PDB entry 8SU9 | electron microscopy, 2.83 A resolution | chains C and D of the 18 polymer chains in the assembly

[Chain C (and D)]
Molecule: SIR2-like domain-containing protein
Source organism: Escherichia coli
Notes: chain D of this document is another copy of the same molecule, construct and numbering; everything in this record applies to it too
UniProtKB: A0A7B5N0T7 (A0A7B5N0T7_ECOLX); numbering as in UniProt (aligned over 1-415)
Chain sequence (415 residues; numbered 1 to 415; the number before each row is that of its first residue):
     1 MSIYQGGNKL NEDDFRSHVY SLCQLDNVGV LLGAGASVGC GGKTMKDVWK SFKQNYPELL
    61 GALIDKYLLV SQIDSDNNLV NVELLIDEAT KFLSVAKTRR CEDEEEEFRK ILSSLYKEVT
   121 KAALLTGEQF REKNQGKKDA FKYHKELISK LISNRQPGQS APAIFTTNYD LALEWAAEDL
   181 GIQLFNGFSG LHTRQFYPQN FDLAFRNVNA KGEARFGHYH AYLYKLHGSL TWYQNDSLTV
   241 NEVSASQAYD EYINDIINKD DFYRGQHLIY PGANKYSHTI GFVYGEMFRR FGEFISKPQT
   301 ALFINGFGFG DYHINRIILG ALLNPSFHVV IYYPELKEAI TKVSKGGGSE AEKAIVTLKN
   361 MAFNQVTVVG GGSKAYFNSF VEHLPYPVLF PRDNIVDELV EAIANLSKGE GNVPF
Unresolved in the structure: 1, 210-217, 408-415 (chain D: 1, 211-216, 392, 409-415)
Residues lining bound ligands: Adenosine-5-Diphosphoribose (AR6; [(2R,3S,4R,5R)-5-(6-aminopurin-9-yl)-3,4-dihydroxy-oxolan-2-yl]methyl [hydroxy-[[(2R,3S,4R,5S)-3,4,5-trihydroxyoxolan-2-yl]methoxy]phosphoryl] hydrogen phosphate): G33, A34, G35, V38, T44, M45, N81, E83, T167, H227, N305, G306, F307, G308, G310, D311, I314, Y333, P334, A375, Y376, F377
What the authors report for this chain:
  - binding site for Adenosine-5-Diphosphoribose: Y376, F377
  - catalytic residues: H227, D311, H313
  - mutagenesis - H227A, D311A, H313A: abolished catalytic activity on NAD+
  - mutagenesis - H227A, D311A, H313A: decreased catalytic activity on single-stranded DNA
  - mutagenesis - H227A: decreased growth

[How chain C and chain D interact]
Pairs across the interface (24):
  L68(C) - T98(D)
  L68(C) - R100(D)
  K91(C) - K91(D)
  K91(C) - S94(D)
  F92(C) - R99(D)
  S94(C) - K91(D)  hydrogen bond
  V95(C) - K91(D)
  V95(C) - V95(D)  hydrophobic
  T98(C) - Y67(D)
  T98(C) - L68(D)
  T98(C) - F92(D)
  R99(C) - Y67(D)
  R99(C) - E104(D)  salt bridge
  R100(C) - L68(D)
  E104(C) - R99(D)  salt bridge
  F196(C) - R316(D)  hydrogen bond (backbone-side chain)
  Q199(C) - G320(D)
  L238(C) - Y312(D)
  K275(C) - N274(D)  hydrogen bond (backbone-side chain)
  T279(C) - Y312(D)
  F282(C) - H313(D)
  G285(C) - Y276(D)
  E286(C) - Y276(D)
  E293(C) - R289(D)
Interface residues without a listed pair, chain C (25 interface residues in all): Y67, E88, Y276, H278, G281, R289, H313
Interface residues without a listed pair, chain D (21 interface residues in all): A273, S277, T279, I317

[Summary]
The interface between chain C and chain D involves 25 residues on one side and 21 on the other, with 3
hydrogen bonds and 2 salt bridges. Polar contacts include R99(C)-E104(D), S94(C)-K91(D) and F196(C)-R316(D).
From the paper: catalytic residues H227(C), D311(C) and H313(C); H227A, D311A and H313A of chain C abolish
catalytic activity on NAD+.
Chain C and chain D are both SIR2-like domain-containing protein (Escherichia coli); the structure, E. coli
SIR2-HerA complex (hexamer HerA bound with dodecamer Sir2), was determined by electron microscopy (same
publication as 8SUW, 8SUB, 8SXX, 8UAE and 8UAF).
